6NNJ - chains H and L of the 8 polymer chains in the assembly; structure by X-ray diffraction, 2.60 A resolution.

# Chain H
Protein: 3H109L Fab heavy chain
From: Homo sapiens
Notes: antibody fragment or engineered binder
Amino-acid sequence (244 residues; each row starts with the number of its first residue; a row labelled like 82A-82C holds insertion residues (82A, then the next letters in order)):
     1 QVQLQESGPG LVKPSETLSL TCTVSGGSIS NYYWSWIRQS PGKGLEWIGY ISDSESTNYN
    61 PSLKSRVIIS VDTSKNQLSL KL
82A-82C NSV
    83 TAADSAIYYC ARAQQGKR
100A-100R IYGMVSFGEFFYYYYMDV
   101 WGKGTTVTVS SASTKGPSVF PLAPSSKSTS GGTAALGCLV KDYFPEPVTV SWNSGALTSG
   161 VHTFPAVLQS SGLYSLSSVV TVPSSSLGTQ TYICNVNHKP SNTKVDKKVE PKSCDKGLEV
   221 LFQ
Unresolved in the structure: 126-131, 212-223
Cystine bridges: Cys22-Cys92, Cys138-Cys194

# Chain L
Protein: 3H109L Fab light chain
From: Homo sapiens
Notes: engineered mutation(s): E184M, S188M; antibody fragment or engineered binder
Amino-acid sequence (217 residues; each row starts with the number of its first residue; a row labelled like 67A-67C holds insertion residues (67A, then the next letters in order)):
     3 SVTSYVRPLS VALGETASIS CGRQALGSRA VQWYQHRPGQ APILLIYNNQ DRPSGIPERF
    63 SGTPD
67A-67C INF
    68 GTRATLTISG VEAGDEADYY CHMWDSRS
95A-95C GFS
    96 WSFGGATRLT VLGQPKAAPS VTLFPPSSEE LQANKATLVC LISDFYPGAV TVAWKADSSP
   156 VKAGVETTTP SKQSNNKYAA SSYLSLTPMQ WKMHKSYSCQ VTHEGSTVEK TVAPTECS
Unresolved in the structure: 3-6, 211-213
Cystine bridges: Cys23-Cys88, Cys135-Cys194

# Interface between chain H and chain L
Contacting residue pairs - 79 pairs, chain H then chain L:
  Gln39(H) with His38(L), hydrogen bond; Gly41(L)
  Gly44(H) with Tyr87(L)
  Leu45(H) with Tyr87(L); Phe98(L)
  Trp47(H) with His89(L); Trp91(L), hydrophobic; Phe95B(L), hydrophobic; Ser95C(L); Trp96(L); Phe98(L), hydrophobic
  Tyr50(H) with Phe95B(L), hydrophobic; Trp96(L), hydrophobic
  Asn58(H) with Trp96(L)
  Tyr59(H) with Trp96(L)
  Asn60(H) with Trp96(L)
  Pro61(H) with Trp96(L)
  Ile89(H) with Gly41(L)
  Tyr91(H) with Gln42(L), hydrogen bond (side chain-backbone); Ala43(L), hydrophobic; Pro44(L)
  Arg100(H) with Ser30(L); Arg31(L), hydrogen bond (side chain-backbone); Asp67(L), salt bridge
  Tyr100B(H) with Ser30(L); Ser93(L)
  Phe100K(H) with Ser30(L); Ala32(L); Trp91(L), hydrophobic; Asp92(L); Ser93(L)
  Tyr100L(H) with Trp91(L)
  Tyr100M(H) with Ala32(L), hydrophobic; Gln34(L); Asn50(L), hydrogen bond; Trp91(L), hydrophobic
  Tyr100N(H) with Gln34(L); Trp91(L); Phe95B(L), hydrophobic
  Tyr100O(H) with Gln34(L); Tyr36(L); Leu46(L), hydrophobic; Tyr49(L), hydrophobic
  Met100P(H) with Tyr36(L), hydrogen bond (backbone-side chain); Leu46(L)
  Asp100Q(H) with Leu46(L)
  Trp101(H) with Pro44(L)
  Gly102(H) with Ala43(L)
  Phe120(H) with Ser122(L); Glu125(L)
  Pro121(H) with Ser122(L); Glu124(L)
  Leu122(H) with Phe119(L), hydrophobic; Val134(L), hydrophobic
  Ala123(H) with Phe119(L)
  Ala135(H) with Phe119(L)
  Leu139(H) with Thr132(L); Tyr178(L), hydrophobic
  Lys141(H) with Glu125(L), salt bridge; Lys130(L); Thr132(L)
  His162(H) with Ser138(L); Gln168(L), hydrogen bond
  Phe164(H) with Leu136(L), hydrophobic; Ile137(L); Ser176(L)
  Pro165(H) with Thr163(L); Ser166(L)
  Ala166(H) with Thr163(L)
  Val167(H) with Glu161(L); Thr163(L); Tyr178(L), hydrophobic
  Ser170(H) with Glu161(L)
  Ser175(H) with Tyr178(L)
  Leu176(H) with Tyr178(L)
  Ser177(H) with Val134(L); Leu136(L); Tyr178(L), hydrogen bond (backbone-side chain)
  Val179(H) with Leu136(L), hydrophobic
Also at the interface, not in a pair above, chain H (48 interface residues in all): Ile37, Glu46, Ile48, Gly49, Leu136, Gly137, Leu168, Gln169, Lys207
Also at the interface, not in a pair above, chain L (44 interface residues in all): Asn51, Thr117, Pro120, Ala174, Ala175

# In short
Chain H and chain L form an interface of 48 and 44 residues respectively; the contacts include 7 hydrogen
bonds and 2 salt bridges. Polar pairs include Arg100(H)-Asp67(L), Lys141(H)-Glu125(L) and Gln39(H)-His38(L).
Chain H is 3H109L Fab heavy chain and chain L is 3H109L Fab light chain, both from Homo sapiens; the
structure, Crystal Structure of HIV-1 BG505 SOSIP.664 Prefusion Env Trimer Bound to CH31 scFv in Complex with
..., was determined by X-ray diffraction, deposited together with 6NM6 and 6NNF.
